Entry 4Y74 (X-ray diffraction, 2.70 A resolution); this record covers chains H and Z of the 34 polymer chains in the assembly.

# Chain H
Protein: Proteasome subunit beta type-2
Organism: Saccharomyces cerevisiae (strain ATCC 204508 / S288c)
Notes: EC 3.4.25.1
UniProt: P25043 (PSB2_YEAST); residues 1-232 here correspond to UniProt positions 30-261 (UniProt number = residue number + 29)
Chain sequence (232 residues; row label = number of the first residue in the row):
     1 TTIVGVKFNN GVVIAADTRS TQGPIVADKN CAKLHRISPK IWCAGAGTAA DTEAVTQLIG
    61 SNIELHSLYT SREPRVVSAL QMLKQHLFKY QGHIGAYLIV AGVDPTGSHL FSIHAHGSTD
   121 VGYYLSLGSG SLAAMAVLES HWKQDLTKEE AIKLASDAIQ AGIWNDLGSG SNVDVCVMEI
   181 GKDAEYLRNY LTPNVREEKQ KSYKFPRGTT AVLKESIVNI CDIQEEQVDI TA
Not modelled in the structure: 223-232
Swiss-Prot annotation at these positions:
  - active site: Thr1 (Nucleophile)

# Chain Z
Protein: Proteasome subunit beta type-6
Organism: Saccharomyces cerevisiae (strain ATCC 204508 / S288c)
Notes: EC 3.4.25.1
UniProt: P23724 (PSB6_YEAST); residues 1-222 here correspond to UniProt positions 20-241 (UniProt number = residue number + 19)
Chain sequence (222 residues; each row starts with the number of its first residue):
     1 QFNPYGDNGG TILGIAGEDF AVLAGDTRNI TDYSINSRYE PKVFDCGDNI VMSANGFAAD
    61 GDALVKRFKN SVKWYHFDHN DKKLSINSAA RNIQHLLYGK RFFPYYVHTI IAGLDEDGKG
   121 AVYSFDPVGS YEREQCRAGG AAASLIMPFL DNQVNFKNQY EPGTNGKVKK PLKYLSVEEV
   181 IKLVRDSFTS ATERHIQVGD GLEILIVTKD GVRKEFYELK RD

# How chain H and chain Z interact
Residue-residue contacts - 59 pairs, chain H then chain Z:
  Arg19(H) - Ile196(Z)
  Arg19(H) - Asp222(Z)  salt bridge
  Thr21(H) - Ile196(Z)
  Pro24(H) - Arg194(Z)
  Pro24(H) - His195(Z)
  Pro24(H) - Ile196(Z)  hydrogen bond (backbone-backbone)
  Ile25(H) - Arg194(Z)
  Ile25(H) - His195(Z)
  Val26(H) - Glu193(Z)
  Val26(H) - Arg194(Z)  hydrogen bond (backbone-backbone)
  Val26(H) - Ile196(Z)  hydrophobic
  Ala27(H) - Arg194(Z)  hydrogen bond (backbone-side chain)
  Lys29(H) - Glu193(Z)  salt bridge
  Lys29(H) - Arg194(Z)
  Ile163(H) - Asp222(Z)
  Trp164(H) - Ile35(Z)
  Trp164(H) - Arg38(Z)  hydrogen bond (backbone-side chain)
  Trp164(H) - Arg221(Z)
  Trp164(H) - Asp222(Z)
  Asn165(H) - Tyr33(Z)
  Asn165(H) - Arg38(Z)
  Asp166(H) - Tyr33(Z)
  Leu167(H) - Arg28(Z)
  Leu167(H) - Ile30(Z)  hydrophobic
  Leu167(H) - Asp32(Z)
  Leu167(H) - Tyr33(Z)  hydrogen bond (backbone-backbone)
  Leu167(H) - Ile35(Z)  hydrophobic
  Leu167(H) - Ile196(Z)
  Gly168(H) - Tyr33(Z)
  Ser169(H) - Asp222(Z)
  Gly170(H) - Asp222(Z)
  Ser171(H) - Asp222(Z)  hydrogen bond (backbone-side chain)
  Asn194(H) - Lys220(Z)  hydrogen bond (backbone-side chain)
  Asn194(H) - Asp222(Z)
  Arg196(H) - Thr189(Z)  hydrogen bond
  Arg196(H) - Ser190(Z)  hydrogen bond
  Arg196(H) - Glu193(Z)
  Glu197(H) - Arg185(Z)  salt bridge
  Lys199(H) - Asp186(Z)
  Gln200(H) - Lys182(Z)
  Gln200(H) - Arg185(Z)  hydrogen bond
  Gln200(H) - Asp186(Z)  hydrogen bond (backbone-side chain)
  Lys201(H) - Glu179(Z)
  Lys201(H) - Asp186(Z)
  Tyr203(H) - Phe149(Z)
  Tyr203(H) - Gln153(Z)
  Tyr203(H) - Leu183(Z)
  Tyr203(H) - Asp186(Z)  hydrogen bond
  Phe205(H) - Asn152(Z)
  Phe205(H) - Gln153(Z)
  Phe205(H) - Gln159(Z)
  Pro206(H) - Pro162(Z)  hydrophobic
  Arg207(H) - Pro162(Z)
  Gly208(H) - Pro162(Z)
  Thr209(H) - Asn158(Z)
  Thr209(H) - Gln159(Z)
  Thr209(H) - Tyr160(Z)  hydrogen bond (backbone-backbone)
  Ala211(H) - Tyr160(Z)  hydrophobic
  Ala211(H) - Gly166(Z)
Also at the interface, not in a pair above, chain H (32 interface residues in all): Gly23, Asp28, Ser129
Also at the interface, not in a pair above, chain Z (33 interface residues in all): Ser34, Leu145, Glu161, Gly163, Glu218

# Overview
The interface between chain H and chain Z involves 32 residues on one side and 33 on the other; the contacts
include 13 hydrogen bonds and 3 salt bridges. Polar pairs include Arg19(H)-Asp222(Z), Lys29(H)-Glu193(Z) and
Glu197(H)-Arg185(Z). UniProt lists active-site residue Thr1(H) on chain H.
Chain H is Proteasome subunit beta type-2 and chain Z is Proteasome subunit beta type-6, both from
Saccharomyces cerevisiae (strain ATCC 204508 / S288c); the structure, Yeast 20S proteasome in complex with
Ac-LAL-ep, was determined by X-ray diffraction, deposited together with 4Y69, 4Y6A, 4Y6V, 4Y6Z, 4Y70, 4Y75 and
34 further entries.
